Entry 8AOX (electron microscopy, 2.80 A resolution); this record covers chains I and K of the 24 polymer chains in the assembly.

Chain I (and K):
Name: mRNA-capping enzyme nsP1
Organism: Chikungunya virus strain S27-African prototype
Notes: EC 2.1.1.-, 2.7.7.-; chain K of this document is another copy of the same molecule, construct and numbering; everything in this record applies to it too
Reference sequence: Q8JUX6 (POLN_CHIKS); numbering as in UniProt (aligned over 1-535)
Sequence (535 residues; each row starts with the number of its first residue):
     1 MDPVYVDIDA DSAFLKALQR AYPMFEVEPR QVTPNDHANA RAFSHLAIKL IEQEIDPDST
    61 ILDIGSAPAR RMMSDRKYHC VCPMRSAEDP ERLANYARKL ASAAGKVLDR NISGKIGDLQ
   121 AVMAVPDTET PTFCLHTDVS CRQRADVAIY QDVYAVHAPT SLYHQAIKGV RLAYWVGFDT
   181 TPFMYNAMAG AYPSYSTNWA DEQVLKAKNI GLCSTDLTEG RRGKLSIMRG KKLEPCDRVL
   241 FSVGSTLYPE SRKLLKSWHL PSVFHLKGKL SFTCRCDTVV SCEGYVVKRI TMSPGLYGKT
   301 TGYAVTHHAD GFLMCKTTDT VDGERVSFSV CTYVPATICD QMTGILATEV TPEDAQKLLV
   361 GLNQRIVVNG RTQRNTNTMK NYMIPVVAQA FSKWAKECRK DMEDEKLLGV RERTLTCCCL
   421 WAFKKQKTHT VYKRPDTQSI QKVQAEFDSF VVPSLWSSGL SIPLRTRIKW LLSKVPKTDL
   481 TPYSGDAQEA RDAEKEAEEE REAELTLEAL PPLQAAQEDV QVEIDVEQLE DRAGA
Not modelled in the structure: 1-2, 272, 365-376, 448-535
Metal / ion sites: Zn2+: H79, E129, C134, C141
Ligand contacts: S-adenosylmethionine (SAM): I64, G65, S66, A67, R70, P83, M84, R85, S86, D89, R92, T137, D138, Q151, D152, V153, V156, Y248
UniProt features mapped onto this chain:
  - active site: H37 (For mRNA-capping enzyme nsP1 activity)
  - binding site (Zn(2+)): H79, E129, C134, C141
  - site: H37 (Involved in the phosphoramide link with 7-methyl-GMP), A535 (Cleavage)
  - lipidation (S-palmitoyl cysteine): C417, C419
  - mutagenesis: C417 (C417A: Loss of palmitoylation), C419 (C419A: Loss of palmitoylation)
Reported in the primary citation:
  - binding site for S-adenosylmethionine: I64 to A67, R70, P83, R85, S86, D89, R92, T137, D138, Q151, D152
  - specificity-determining residues: E250 (proposed by the authors, not directly observed)
  - catalytic residues: H37 (citing earlier work)
  - mutagenesis - R41A, R70A, R92A: abolished catalytic activity

Chain I / chain K interface:
Pairs across the interface (155):
  Q31(I) - P23(K)
  V32(I) - M24(K)
  T33(I) - P23(K)
  P34(I) - R20(K)
  P34(I) - A21(K)
  P34(I) - P23(K)
  D36(I) - T278(K)
  D36(I) - H307(K)
  M84(I) - Y297(K)
  R85(I) - G298(K)  hydrogen bond (backbone-backbone)
  A87(I) - V263(K)  hydrophobic
  A87(I) - T273(K)
  A87(I) - Y297(K)
  A87(I) - G298(K)
  E88(I) - V263(K)
  E88(I) - R275(K)
  P90(I) - T273(K)
  P90(I) - S293(K)
  E91(I) - R275(K)  salt bridge
  E91(I) - R289(K)  salt bridge
  E91(I) - T291(K)  hydrogen bond
  R98(I) - L172(K)
  S196(I) - D436(K)  hydrogen bond
  S196(I) - Q438(K)  hydrogen bond (backbone-side chain)
  N198(I) - D436(K)  hydrogen bond (side chain-backbone)
  N198(I) - Q438(K)  hydrogen bond
  E202(I) - Y303(K)  hydrogen bond
  L205(I) - Y303(K)
  L205(I) - I440(K)
  K208(I) - E397(K)
  K208(I) - D401(K)  salt bridge
  N209(I) - W394(K)  hydrogen bond
  N209(I) - C398(K)  hydrogen bond
  N209(I) - R434(K)  hydrogen bond (backbone-side chain)
  I210(I) - K433(K)
  G211(I) - K433(K)
  G211(I) - T437(K)
  G211(I) - Q438(K)  hydrogen bond (backbone-backbone)
  L212(I) - Q438(K)
  L212(I) - I440(K)  hydrophobic
  C213(I) - K433(K)  hydrogen bond (backbone-side chain)
  C213(I) - Q438(K)  hydrogen bond (backbone-backbone)
  C213(I) - S439(K)
  C213(I) - I440(K)  hydrophobic
  S214(I) - Y185(K)
  S214(I) - I440(K)  hydrogen bond (side chain-backbone)
  T215(I) - Y185(K)
  T215(I) - V431(K)
  D216(I) - T428(K)
  L217(I) - M314(K)
  L217(I) - C315(K)
  L217(I) - K316(K)
  L217(I) - T428(K)
  L217(I) - H429(K)
  L217(I) - T430(K)
  L217(I) - V431(K)
  T218(I) - K425(K)
  T218(I) - Q426(K)
  T218(I) - K427(K)
  T218(I) - T428(K)  hydrogen bond (backbone-backbone)
  E219(I) - K316(K)  salt bridge
  E219(I) - K427(K)
  E219(I) - H429(K)  salt bridge
  G220(I) - K425(K)
  G220(I) - Q426(K)
  R221(I) - K425(K)
  R222(I) - A422(K)
  G223(I) - F423(K)  hydrogen bond (backbone-backbone)
  K224(I) - W421(K)
  K224(I) - A422(K)
  K224(I) - F423(K)
  K224(I) - K425(K)
  L225(I) - L420(K)  hydrophobic
  L225(I) - W421(K)
  L225(I) - A422(K)  hydrophobic
  S226(I) - R413(K)
  S226(I) - L420(K)
  S226(I) - W421(K)  hydrogen bond (backbone-backbone)
  I227(I) - W421(K)
  M228(I) - W421(K)
  R229(I) - R413(K)  hydrogen bond (backbone-side chain)
  R229(I) - W421(K)
  G230(I) - R411(K)
  K231(I) - G409(K)
  K231(I) - V410(K)
  K231(I) - R411(K)
  K232(I) - G409(K)
  K232(I) - R411(K)
  L233(I) - G409(K)  hydrogen bond (backbone-backbone)
  L233(I) - R411(K)
  E234(I) - G409(K)
  R238(I) - T301(K)
  L240(I) - Y303(K)  hydrophobic
  S242(I) - V305(K)
  S242(I) - Q438(K)  hydrogen bond
  G244(I) - H307(K)
  G244(I) - Q438(K)  hydrogen bond (backbone-side chain)
  S245(I) - V305(K)
  S245(I) - H307(K)
  T246(I) - D277(K)
  L247(I) - S262(K)
  L247(I) - T301(K)
  L247(I) - Y303(K)  hydrophobic
  L247(I) - V305(K)  hydrophobic
  L247(I) - I440(K)  hydrophobic
  P249(I) - T301(K)
  K316(I) - E405(K)
  K316(I) - K406(K)  hydrogen bond (side chain-backbone)
  K316(I) - L407(K)
  K316(I) - L408(K)
  T318(I) - D401(K)
  T318(I) - D404(K)
  T318(I) - E405(K)
  T318(I) - K406(K)
  D319(I) - D401(K)
  T320(I) - D401(K)
  T320(I) - Q426(K)
  D322(I) - K425(K)  salt bridge
  G323(I) - K424(K)
  G323(I) - K425(K)
  G323(I) - Q426(K)  hydrogen bond (backbone-backbone)
  E324(I) - R411(K)  salt bridge
  E324(I) - R413(K)  salt bridge
  E324(I) - F423(K)
  R325(I) - K400(K)
  R325(I) - D401(K)  salt bridge
  R325(I) - D404(K)  salt bridge
  R325(I) - K406(K)
  R325(I) - Q426(K)
  S327(I) - K406(K)  hydrogen bond (side chain-backbone)
  S327(I) - L407(K)
  S327(I) - L408(K)
  S327(I) - G409(K)  hydrogen bond (backbone-backbone)
  F328(I) - L408(K)  hydrophobic
  E353(I) - R399(K)  salt bridge
  Q356(I) - T343(K)  hydrogen bond (side chain-backbone)
  Q356(I) - A347(K)
  K357(I) - G344(K)
  K357(I) - T348(K)
  V360(I) - T343(K)
  V360(I) - G344(K)
  Q364(I) - D340(K)
  Q364(I) - Q341(K)
  N377(I) - D340(K)  hydrogen bond
  K380(I) - D436(K)  salt bridge
  N381(I) - D340(K)  hydrogen bond (side chain-backbone)
  N381(I) - T343(K)
  Y382(I) - R434(K)  hydrogen bond (backbone-side chain)
  Y382(I) - P435(K)
  Y382(I) - D436(K)
  Y382(I) - T437(K)
  P385(I) - R434(K)
  Q389(I) - M402(K)
  K393(I) - E405(K)  salt bridge
  H429(I) - E405(K)  salt bridge
Interface residues without a listed pair, chain I (80 interface residues in all): S86, Q203, V243, V326, S329, I384
Interface residues without a listed pair, chain K (71 interface residues in all): V279, S329, T416, C419, Q441

Summary:
Chain I and chain K form an interface of 80 and 71 residues respectively; the contacts include 29 hydrogen
bonds and 14 salt bridges. Among the polar pairs are E91(I)-R275(K), E91(I)-R289(K) and K208(I)-D401(K). Bound
to chain I: S-adenosylmethionine. The paper reports the catalytic residue H37(I); R41A, R70A and R92A of chain
I abolish catalytic activity.
Both chains are mRNA-capping enzyme nsP1 (Chikungunya virus strain S27-African prototype). Entry 8AOX (CryoEM
structure of the Chikungunya virus nsP1 capping pores in complex with SAM) was determined by electron
microscopy together with 8AOV, 8APX, 8AOW and 8AXV from the same study.
